8TMP - chains L and A of the 7 polymer chains in the assembly; structure by electron microscopy, 3.20 A resolution.

# Chain L
Name: sAB C18 Light Chain
Organism: Homo sapiens
Sequence (160 residues; row label = number of the first residue in the row):
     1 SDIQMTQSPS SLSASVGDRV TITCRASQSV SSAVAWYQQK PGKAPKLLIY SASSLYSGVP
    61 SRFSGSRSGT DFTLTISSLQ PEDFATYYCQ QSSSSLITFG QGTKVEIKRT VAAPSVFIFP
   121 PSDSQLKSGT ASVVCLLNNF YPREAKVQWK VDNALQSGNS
Not modelled in the structure: 1, 109-160
Cystine bridges: Cys24-Cys89

# Chain A
Name: Cobalt/magnesium transport protein CorA
Organism: Thermotoga maritima
UniProt: Q9WZ31 (CORA_THEMA); residues 1-351 here = UniProt positions 1-351
Sequence (373 residues; each row starts with the number of its first residue; numbers below 1 keep their minus sign (Met-21 is residue -21)):
   -21 MGSSHHHHHH SSGRENLYFQ GHMEEKRLSA KKGLPPGTLV YTGKYREDFE IEVMNYSIEE
    39 FREFKTTDVE SVLPFRDSST PTWINITGIH RTDVVQRVGE FFGIHPLVLE DILNVHQRPK
    99 VEFFENYVFI VLKMFTYDKN LHELESEQVS LILTKNCVLM FQEKIGDVFD PVRERIRYNR
   159 GIIRKKRADY LLYSLIDALV DDYFVLLEKI DDEIDVLEEE VLERPEKETV QRTHQLKRNL
   219 VELRKTIWPL REVLSSLYRD VPPLIEKETV PYFRDVYDHT IQIADTVETF RDIVSGLLDV
   279 YLSSVSNKTN EVMKVLTIIA TIFMPLTFIA GIYGMNFEYM PELRWKWGYP VVLAVMGVIA
   339 VIMVVYFKKK KWL
Not modelled in the structure: -21 to 15, 351
Sequence notes: initiating methionine (-21); expression tag (-20 to 0)
Swiss-Prot annotation at these positions:
  - motif: Gly312 to Asn314 (Probable selectivity filter)
  - site: Asn288 (Essential for ion permeation), Leu294 (Important for closing the ion permeation pathway in the closed state), Thr295 (Threonine that confers selectivity for Co(2+) transport)
  - mutagenesis: Asp89 (D89F/K: Decreases ion transport), Asp253 (D253K: Increases protein stability. Decreases ion transport), Leu280 (L280A: Decreases ion transport), Asn288 (N288L: Abolishes Co(2+) uptake), Met291 (M291A: No effect on ion transport), Leu294 (L294A/V: Increases ion transport by suppression of an obstruction in the transmembrane ion permeation pathway), Thr295 (T295L: Strongly reduces Co(2+) uptake. Abolishes Co(2+) uptake; when associated with L-299; T295M: Strongly reduces Co(2+) uptake ...), Thr299 (T299L: Reduces Co(2+) uptake. Abolishes Co(2+) uptake; when associated with L-295; T299M: No effect on Co(2+) uptake; T299S: Abolishes Co(2+) uptake), Pro303 (P303A/G/I: Increases ion transport by suppression of a kink in the transmembrane ion permeation pathway), Thr305 (T305L: Abolishes Co(2+) uptake), Ile310 (I310A: Increases ion transport), Tyr311 (Y311A: Abolishes pentamerization. Abolishes ion transport; Y311F: No effect on pentamerization. No effect on ion transport), 7 further mutagenesis entries in UniProt

# Interface between chain L and chain A
Pairs across the interface (9):
  Ser29(L) - Lys117(A)
  Ser29(L) - Glu186(A)
  Ser29(L) - Asp190(A)  hydrogen bond
  Val30(L) - Asp190(A)
  Ser31(L) - Asp189(A)  hydrogen bond
  Arg67(L) - Asp190(A)  salt bridge
  Arg67(L) - Asp193(A)  salt bridge
  Gly69(L) - Val194(A)
  Thr70(L) - Asp190(A)
Also at the interface, not in a pair above, chain L (7 interface residues in all): Ser93
Also at the interface, not in a pair above, chain A (7 interface residues in all): Lys187

# In short
Chain L and chain A each contribute 7 residues to their interface, with 2 hydrogen bonds and 2 salt bridges.
Among the polar pairs are Arg67(L)-Asp190(A), Arg67(L)-Asp193(A) and Ser29(L)-Asp190(A). Curated annotation
(UniProt) lists 19 mutagenesis sites on chain A.
Here chain L is sAB C18 Light Chain (Homo sapiens) and chain A is Cobalt/magnesium transport protein CorA
(Thermotoga maritima). Entry 8TMP (Cryo-EM structure of magnesium depleted CorA in complex with
conformation-specific synthetic antibody C18, State MGD-1B) was determined by electron microscopy.
